8HBB - chain A; structure by X-ray diffraction, 3.09 A resolution.

Chain A:
Protein: DNA N6-methyl adenine demethylase
From: Caenorhabditis elegans
Notes: EC 1.14.11.51
Reference sequence: Q8MNT9 (NMAD1_CAEEL); residues 21-291 here = UniProt positions 21-291
Chain sequence (286 residues; numbered 6 to 291; the number before each row is that of its first residue):
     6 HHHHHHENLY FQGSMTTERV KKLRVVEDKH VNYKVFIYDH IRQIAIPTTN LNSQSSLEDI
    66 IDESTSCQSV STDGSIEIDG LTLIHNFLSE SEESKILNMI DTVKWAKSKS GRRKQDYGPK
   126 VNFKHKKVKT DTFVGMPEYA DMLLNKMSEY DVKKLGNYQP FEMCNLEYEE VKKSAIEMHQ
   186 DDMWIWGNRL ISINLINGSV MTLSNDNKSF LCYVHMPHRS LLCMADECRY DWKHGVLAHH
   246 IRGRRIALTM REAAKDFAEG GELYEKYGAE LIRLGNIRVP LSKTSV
Not modelled in the structure: 6-33, 289-291
Differences from the reference sequence: expression tag (6-20); engineered mutation Lys109 (Glu in Q8MNT9), Lys112 (Gln in Q8MNT9), Lys114 (Gln in Q8MNT9)
Metal / ion sites: Mn2+: His184, Asp186, His239
Curated features (UniProtKB/Swiss-Prot):
  - binding site (2-oxoglutarate): Leu171 to Tyr173
  - binding site (Fe cation): His184, Asp186, His239
From the paper describing this entry:
  - conformationally variable residues (loop rearrangement): Asp186
  - mutagenesis - R117A/R118A, F128A, K131A/K132A, M188D, M188E: decreased catalytic activity
  - mutagenesis - F128A/K129A/H130A: abolished catalytic activity
  - mutagenesis - E109K/Q112K/Q114K: unchanged catalytic activity
  - mutagenesis - E109K/Q112K/Q114K: increased binding to nucleotides
  - specificity-determining residues: Thr53 to Ser60 (proposed by the authors, not directly observed)

In short:
His184, Asp186 and His239 form the Mn2+ site. Curated annotation (UniProt) lists 3 residues binding
2-oxoglutarate and 3 Fe cation-binding residues. The paper reports that R117A/R118A, F128A and K131A/K132A,
among others, reduce catalytic activity; the specificity determinant Thr53; 7 substitutions were tested in
all.
Chain A is DNA N6-methyl adenine demethylase (Caenorhabditis elegans); the structure, Crystal structure of
Caenorhabditis elegans NMAD-1 in complex with ligand III, was determined by X-ray diffraction (same
publication as 8HAZ and 8HB2).
